8ST3 - chains B and C of the 11 polymer chains in the assembly; structure by electron microscopy, 2.93 A resolution.

# Chain B (and C)
Molecule: Neuronal acetylcholine receptor subunit beta-2
Organism: Homo sapiens
Notes: chain C of this document is another copy of the same molecule, construct and numbering; everything in this record applies to it too
UniProtKB: P17787 (ACHB2_HUMAN); the construct lacks a stretch of the UniProt sequence and is renumbered around it, so the offset changes along the chain: 1-330 = UniProt 26-355; 331-334 = UniProt 442-445; 337-393 = UniProt 446-502
Amino-acid sequence (403 residues; each row starts with the number of its first residue):
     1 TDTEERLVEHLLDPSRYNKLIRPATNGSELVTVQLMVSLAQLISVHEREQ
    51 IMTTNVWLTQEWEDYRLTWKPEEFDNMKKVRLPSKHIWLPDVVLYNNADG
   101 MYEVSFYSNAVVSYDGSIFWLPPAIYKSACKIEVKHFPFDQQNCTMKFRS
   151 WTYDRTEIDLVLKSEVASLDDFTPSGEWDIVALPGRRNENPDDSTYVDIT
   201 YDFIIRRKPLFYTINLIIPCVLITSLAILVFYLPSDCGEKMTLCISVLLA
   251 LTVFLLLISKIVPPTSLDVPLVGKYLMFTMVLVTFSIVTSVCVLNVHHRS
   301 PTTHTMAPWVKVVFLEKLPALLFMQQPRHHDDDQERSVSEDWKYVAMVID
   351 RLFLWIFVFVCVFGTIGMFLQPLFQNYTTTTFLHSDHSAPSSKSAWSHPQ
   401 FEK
Disordered / not traced: 328-336, 373-403
Construct notes: insertion (335-336); linker (394-395); expression tag (396-403)
Cystine bridges: Cys130-Cys144
Covalent attachments: glycan linked to Asn143
Ligand contacts: acetylcholine (ACH): Trp57, Val111, Phe119, Leu121

# How chain B and chain C interact
Pairs across the interface (58; chain B residue first):
  Asn18(B) - Glu5(C)
  Ile21(B) - Thr1(C)
  Ile21(B) - Glu4(C)
  Ile21(B) - Glu5(C)
  Ile21(B) - Val8(C)  hydrophobic
  Arg22(B) - Thr1(C)  hydrogen bond (backbone-backbone)
  Ala24(B) - Thr1(C)  hydrogen bond (backbone-side chain)
  Asn26(B) - Thr1(C)
  Arg48(B) - Phe211(C)
  Tyr65(B) - Thr1(C)
  Tyr65(B) - Asp2(C)
  Arg66(B) - Glu5(C)  salt bridge
  Tyr95(B) - Trp57(C)
  Tyr102(B) - Asn55(C)
  Trp151(B) - Phe106(C)  hydrophobic
  Trp151(B) - Pro123(C)  hydrophobic
  Thr152(B) - Arg81(C)  hydrogen bond (backbone-side chain)
  Thr152(B) - Asn109(C)
  Glu157(B) - Arg81(C)  salt bridge
  Gly238(B) - Glu239(C)
  Glu239(B) - Glu239(C)
  Lys240(B) - Glu239(C)
  Met241(B) - Glu239(C)  hydrogen bond (backbone-side chain)
  Thr242(B) - Glu239(C)  hydrogen bond
  Ile245(B) - Ser246(C)
  Thr252(B) - Phe254(C)
  Leu256(B) - Asn215(C)
  Ser259(B) - Phe211(C)
  Ser259(B) - Asn215(C)  hydrogen bond
  Pro263(B) - Phe211(C)  hydrophobic
  Pro264(B) - Phe211(C)
  Pro264(B) - Asn215(C)
  Thr265(B) - Gly176(C)
  Thr265(B) - Leu210(C)
  Ser266(B) - Leu210(C)
  Val269(B) - Leu210(C)  hydrophobic
  Met277(B) - Ile218(C)  hydrophobic
  Thr284(B) - Leu222(C)
  Thr284(B) - Ser225(C)
  Thr284(B) - Leu226(C)
  Ile287(B) - Leu226(C)  hydrophobic
  Val288(B) - Leu229(C)  hydrophobic
  Val291(B) - Leu229(C)
  Val291(B) - Leu233(C)  hydrophobic
  Leu294(B) - Pro234(C)
  Asn295(B) - Tyr232(C)  hydrogen bond (side chain-backbone)
  Asn295(B) - Pro234(C)
  His298(B) - Pro234(C)
  His298(B) - Asp236(C)
  His298(B) - Cys237(C)
  Arg299(B) - Tyr232(C)  hydrogen bond
  Pro301(B) - Pro327(C)
  Thr302(B) - Pro327(C)
  Thr302(B) - Glu340(C)
  Thr303(B) - Pro327(C)
  Thr303(B) - Met347(C)
  His304(B) - Pro327(C)
  His304(B) - Met347(C)
Interface residues without a listed pair, chain B (50 interface residues in all): Thr25, Gly27, Tyr153, Asp154, Leu248, Leu255, Met280, Val281, Cys292, Ser300
Interface residues without a listed pair, chain C (37 interface residues in all): Ile214, Pro219, Thr242, Leu243, Leu257, Tyr344

# Summary
Chain B and chain C form an interface of 50 and 37 residues respectively; the contacts include 8 hydrogen
bonds and 2 salt bridges. Among the polar pairs are Arg66(B)-Glu5(C), Glu157(B)-Arg81(C) and Ala24(B)-Thr1(C).
Ligands of chain B: acetylcholine.
Both chains are Neuronal acetylcholine receptor subunit beta-2 (Homo sapiens). Entry 8ST3 (The 2alpha3beta
stoichiometry of human alpha4beta2 nicotinic acetylcholine receptor in complex with acetylcholine and calcium)
was determined by electron microscopy, deposited together with 8SSZ, 8ST0, 8ST1 and 8ST2.
